Entry 4M11 (X-ray diffraction, 2.45 A resolution); this record covers chains A and B.

[Chain A (and B)]
Molecule: Prostaglandin G/H synthase 2
Source organism: Mus musculus
Notes: EC 1.14.99.1; chain B of this document is another copy of the same molecule, construct and numbering; everything in this record applies to it too
UniProtKB: Q05769 (PGH2_MOUSE); the construct lacks a stretch of the UniProt sequence, so the offset changes along the chain: 33-105 = UniProt 18-90; 106-583 = UniProt 92-569
Chain sequence (552 residues; row label = number of the first residue in the row):
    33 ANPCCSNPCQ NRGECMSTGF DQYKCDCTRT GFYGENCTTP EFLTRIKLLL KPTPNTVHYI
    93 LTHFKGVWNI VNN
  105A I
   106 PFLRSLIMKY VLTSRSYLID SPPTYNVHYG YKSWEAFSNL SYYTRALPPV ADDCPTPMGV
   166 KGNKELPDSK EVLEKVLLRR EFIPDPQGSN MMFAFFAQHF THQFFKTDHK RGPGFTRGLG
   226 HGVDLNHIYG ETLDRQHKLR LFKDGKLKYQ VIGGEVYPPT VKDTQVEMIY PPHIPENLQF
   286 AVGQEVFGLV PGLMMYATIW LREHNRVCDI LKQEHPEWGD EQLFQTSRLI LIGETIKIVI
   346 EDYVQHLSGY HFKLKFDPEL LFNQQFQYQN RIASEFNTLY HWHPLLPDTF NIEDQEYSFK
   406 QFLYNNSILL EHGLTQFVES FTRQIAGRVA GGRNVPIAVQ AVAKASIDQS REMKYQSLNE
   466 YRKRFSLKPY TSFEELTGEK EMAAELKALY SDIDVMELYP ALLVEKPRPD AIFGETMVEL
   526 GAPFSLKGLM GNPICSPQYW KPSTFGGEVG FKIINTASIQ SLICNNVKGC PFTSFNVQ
Curated features (UniProtKB/Swiss-Prot):
  - active site: His207 (Proton acceptor), Tyr385 (For cyclooxygenase activity)
  - binding site (substrate): Arg120, Tyr355
  - binding site (heme b): His388
  - site: Ser530 (Aspirin-acetylated serine)
  - modified residue: Cys540 (S-nitrosocysteine), Ser579 (O-acetylserine)
  - glycosylation (N-linked (GlcNAc...) asparagine): Asn68, Asn144, Asn410
Cystine bridges: Cys36-Cys47, Cys37-Cys159, Cys41-Cys57, Cys59-Cys69, Cys569-Cys575
Glycans and other covalent adducts: N-acetylglucosamine (NAG) linked to Asn68, Asn144, Asn410
Ion coordination: heme Fe near His388 (its only coordinating residue here)
Small-molecule neighbours:
  - heme (HEM): Tyr148, Ala199, Phe200, Ala202, Gln203, Thr206, His207, Phe210, Lys211, Thr212, His214, Leu294, Val295, Asn382, Tyr385, His386, Trp387, His388, Leu391, Phe395, Phe404, Leu408, Val444, Val447
  - Meloxicam (MXM; 4-hydroxy-2-methyl-N-(5-methyl-1,3-thiazol-2-yl)-2H-1,2-benzothiazine-3-carboxamide 1,1-dioxide): Met113, Val116, Leu117, Arg120, Ile345, Val349, Leu352, Tyr355, Leu359, Tyr385, Trp387, Phe518, Met522, Val523, Gly526, Ala527, Pro528, Ser530, Leu531, Leu534
What the authors report for this chain:
  - post-translational modification sites: Asn68, Asn144, Asn410
  - binding site for Meloxicam: Arg120, Tyr355, Tyr385, Trp387, Phe518, Met522, Val523, Ser530, Leu531
  - mutagenesis - V434I/R513H/V523I (IC50 of 1.22 mum), V434I (IC50 of 1.4 mum): decreased binding to Meloxicam
  - mutagenesis - V523I (IC50 of 174 nm): unchanged binding to Meloxicam
  - specificity-determining residues: Val434, Phe518

[Chain A / chain B interface]
Residue-residue contacts - 110 pairs, chain A then chain B:
  Arg44(A) - Gln543(B)
  Glu46(A) - Lys546(B)  salt bridge
  Glu46(A) - Ser548(B)  hydrogen bond
  Met48(A) - His320(B)
  Met48(A) - Gly551(B)
  Met48(A) - Gly552(B)
  Ser49(A) - His320(B)  hydrogen bond (backbone-side chain)
  Ser49(A) - Glu322(B)  hydrogen bond
  Ser49(A) - Trp323(B)  hydrogen bond
  Thr50(A) - Glu319(B)
  Thr50(A) - Glu322(B)
  Gly51(A) - Glu322(B)  hydrogen bond (backbone-side chain)
  Phe52(A) - Pro321(B)
  Phe52(A) - Glu322(B)
  Asp58(A) - Lys546(B)
  Asp58(A) - Pro547(B)
  Asp58(A) - Ser548(B)  hydrogen bond
  Thr60(A) - Pro547(B)
  Arg61(A) - Phe367(B)
  Arg61(A) - Pro542(B)  hydrogen bond (side chain-backbone)
  Arg61(A) - Trp545(B)  hydrogen bond (side chain-backbone)
  Asp125(A) - Gln543(B)  hydrogen bond
  Pro127(A) - Pro538(B)  hydrophobic
  Pro127(A) - Ser541(B)
  Pro128(A) - Tyr544(B)  hydrogen bond (backbone-side chain)
  Thr129(A) - Tyr544(B)
  Tyr134(A) - Glu326(B)  hydrogen bond
  Tyr134(A) - Gln330(B)
  Tyr136(A) - Glu326(B)
  Tyr136(A) - Gln327(B)  hydrogen bond (side chain-backbone)
  Lys137(A) - Leu334(B)
  Lys137(A) - Gln543(B)  hydrogen bond (side chain-backbone)
  Lys137(A) - Tyr544(B)
  Lys137(A) - Lys546(B)
  Lys137(A) - Thr549(B)  hydrogen bond
  Ser138(A) - Gln330(B)
  Trp139(A) - Asp229(B)
  Trp139(A) - Gln330(B)
  Trp139(A) - Arg333(B)
  Trp139(A) - Leu334(B)
  Trp139(A) - Ile337(B)  hydrophobic
  Trp139(A) - Asn537(B)
  Trp139(A) - Pro538(B)  hydrophobic
  Glu140(A) - Leu238(B)
  Glu140(A) - Gln330(B)
  Phe142(A) - Pro538(B)  hydrophobic
  Phe142(A) - Tyr544(B)
  Asp229(A) - Trp139(B)
  His320(A) - Met48(B)
  His320(A) - Ser49(B)  hydrogen bond (side chain-backbone)
  Pro321(A) - Phe52(B)
  Glu322(A) - Ser49(B)  hydrogen bond
  Glu322(A) - Thr50(B)
  Glu322(A) - Gly51(B)  hydrogen bond (side chain-backbone)
  Glu322(A) - Phe52(B)
  Trp323(A) - Ser49(B)  hydrogen bond
  Glu326(A) - Tyr134(B)  hydrogen bond
  Glu326(A) - Tyr136(B)
  Gln327(A) - Tyr136(B)
  Gln330(A) - Tyr134(B)  hydrogen bond
  Gln330(A) - Tyr136(B)
  Gln330(A) - Ser138(B)
  Gln330(A) - Trp139(B)
  Gln330(A) - Glu140(B)
  Arg333(A) - Trp139(B)
  Leu334(A) - Lys137(B)
  Leu334(A) - Ser138(B)
  Leu334(A) - Trp139(B)
  Ile337(A) - Trp139(B)  hydrophobic
  Phe367(A) - Arg61(B)
  Phe367(A) - Gln370(B)  hydrogen bond (backbone-side chain)
  Asn368(A) - Gln370(B)
  Gln369(A) - Gln370(B)  hydrogen bond (backbone-side chain)
  Gln370(A) - Phe367(B)  hydrogen bond (side chain-backbone)
  Gln370(A) - Asn368(B)
  Gln370(A) - Gln369(B)  hydrogen bond (side chain-backbone)
  Phe371(A) - Gln372(B)  hydrogen bond (backbone-side chain)
  Gln372(A) - Phe371(B)  hydrogen bond (side chain-backbone)
  Gln372(A) - Gln372(B)
  Gln372(A) - Tyr373(B)  hydrogen bond (side chain-backbone)
  Tyr373(A) - Pro127(B)
  Tyr373(A) - Gln372(B)  hydrogen bond (backbone-side chain)
  Tyr373(A) - Gln374(B)  hydrogen bond (backbone-side chain)
  Gln374(A) - Tyr373(B)  hydrogen bond (side chain-backbone)
  Gln374(A) - Gln374(B)
  Asn537(A) - Trp139(B)
  Pro538(A) - Pro127(B)  hydrophobic
  Pro538(A) - Trp139(B)  hydrophobic
  Pro538(A) - Phe142(B)  hydrophobic
  Ser541(A) - Pro127(B)
  Pro542(A) - Arg61(B)  hydrogen bond (backbone-side chain)
  Gln543(A) - Arg44(B)
  Gln543(A) - Glu46(B)
  Gln543(A) - Asp125(B)  hydrogen bond
  Gln543(A) - Lys137(B)  hydrogen bond (backbone-side chain)
  Tyr544(A) - Pro128(B)  hydrogen bond (side chain-backbone)
  Tyr544(A) - Thr129(B)
  Tyr544(A) - Lys137(B)
  Tyr544(A) - Phe142(B)
  Trp545(A) - Arg61(B)  hydrogen bond (backbone-side chain)
  Lys546(A) - Glu46(B)  salt bridge
  Lys546(A) - Asp58(B)
  Lys546(A) - Thr60(B)
  Lys546(A) - Lys137(B)
  Pro547(A) - Asp58(B)
  Ser548(A) - Glu46(B)  hydrogen bond
  Ser548(A) - Asp58(B)  hydrogen bond (backbone-side chain)
  Thr549(A) - Lys137(B)  hydrogen bond
  Gly551(A) - Met48(B)
  Gly552(A) - Met48(B)
Also at the interface, not in a pair above, chain A (58 interface residues in all): Leu145, Val228, Leu238, Glu319, Leu366
Also at the interface, not in a pair above, chain B (58 interface residues in all): Leu145, Val228, Leu366

[In short]
The chain A/chain B interface involves 58 residues from each chain, with 38 hydrogen bonds and 2 salt bridges.
Polar pairs include Glu46(A)-Lys546(B), Glu46(A)-Ser548(B) and Ser49(A)-His320(B). Chain A binds heme and
Meloxicam. From the paper: a binding site for Meloxicam at Arg120(A), Tyr355(A) and Tyr385(A) among others;
V434I/R513H/V523I and V434I of chain A reduce binding to Meloxicam.
Both chains are Prostaglandin G/H synthase 2 (Mus musculus). Entry 4M11 (Crystal Structure of Murine
Cyclooxygenase-2 Complex with Meloxicam) was determined by X-ray diffraction, deposited together with 4M10 and
4O1Z.
